6DSW - chains T and A of the 3 polymer chains in the assembly; structure by X-ray diffraction, 1.59 A resolution.

# Chain T
Molecule: 15-nt DNA strand
Sequence (15 nucleotides; each row starts with the number of its first residue):
     2 ACGTACGTGA TCGCA

# Chain A
Name: DNA polymerase I
Organism: Geobacillus stearothermophilus
Notes: EC 2.7.7.7
Reference sequence: E1C9K5 (E1C9K5_GEOSE); residues 297-876 here correspond to UniProt positions 1-580 (UniProt number = residue number - 296)
Amino-acid sequence (580 residues; row label = number of the first residue in the row):
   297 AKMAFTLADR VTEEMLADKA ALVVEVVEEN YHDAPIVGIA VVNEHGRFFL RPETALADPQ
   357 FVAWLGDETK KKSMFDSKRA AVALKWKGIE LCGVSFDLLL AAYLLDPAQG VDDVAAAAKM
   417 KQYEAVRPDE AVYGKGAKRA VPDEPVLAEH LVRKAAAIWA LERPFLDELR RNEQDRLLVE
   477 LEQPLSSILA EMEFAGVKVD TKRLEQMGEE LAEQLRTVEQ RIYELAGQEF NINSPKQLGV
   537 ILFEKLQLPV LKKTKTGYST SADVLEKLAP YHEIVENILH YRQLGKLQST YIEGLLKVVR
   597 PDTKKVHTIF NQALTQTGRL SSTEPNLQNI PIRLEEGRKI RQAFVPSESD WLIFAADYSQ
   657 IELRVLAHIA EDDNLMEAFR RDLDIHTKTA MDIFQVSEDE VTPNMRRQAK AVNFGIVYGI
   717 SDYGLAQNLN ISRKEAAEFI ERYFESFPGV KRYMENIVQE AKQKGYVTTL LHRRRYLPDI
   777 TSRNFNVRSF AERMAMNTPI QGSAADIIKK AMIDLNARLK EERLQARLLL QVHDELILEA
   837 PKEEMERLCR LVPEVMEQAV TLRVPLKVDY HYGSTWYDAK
Unresolved in the structure: 297-299
Construct notes: conflict Thr550 (Ser254 in E1C9K5)
Ion coordination: Mg2+: Asp653, Tyr654

# Chain T / chain A interface
Residue-residue contacts (60; chain T residue first):
  DA2(T) with Phe781(A), base contact
  DC3(T) with Arg729(A), base contact; Phe781(A), base contact
  DG4(T) with Asp718(A), hydrogen bond to the base; Tyr719(A), base contact; Arg729(A), hydrogen bond to the base; Phe781(A), base contact; Asn782(A), sugar contact
  DT5(T) with Ser717(A), hydrogen bond to the base; Tyr719(A), sugar contact; Gly720(A), base contact; Phe781(A), base contact; Asn782(A), hydrogen bond to the phosphate; Ser785(A), base contact; Phe786(A), sugar contact; Arg789(A), hydrogen bond to the sugar
  DA6(T) with Ala707(A), hydrogen bond to the base; Phe710(A), base contact; Gly711(A), base contact; Tyr714(A), base contact; Gly720(A), base contact; Leu721(A), base contact; Gln723(A), phosphate contact; Asn724(A), hydrogen bond to the base; Arg789(A), hydrogen bond to the phosphate
  DC7(T) with Tyr714(A), stacking on the base; Phe786(A), phosphate contact; Arg789(A), salt bridge to the phosphate; Asn793(A), sugar contact; Gln797(A), hydrogen bond to the base
  DG8(T) with Gln612(A), phosphate contact; Thr613(A), sugar contact; Arg615(A), base contact; Arg771(A), salt bridge to the phosphate; Met790(A), phosphate contact; Gln797(A), hydrogen bond to the sugar
  DT9(T) with Leu610(A), phosphate contact; Thr611(A), phosphate contact; Gln612(A), hydrogen bond to the phosphate; Ser617(A), phosphate contact
  DG10(T) with Lys582(A), base contact; Asn607(A), phosphate contact; Leu610(A), phosphate contact; Ser617(A), hydrogen bond to the phosphate; Ser618(A), sugar contact; Thr619(A), sugar contact; Asn622(A), hydrogen bond to the sugar
  DA11(T) with Lys582(A), base contact; Thr619(A), phosphate contact; Glu620(A), hydrogen bond to the phosphate
  DT12(T) with Ser585(A), phosphate contact; Thr586(A), sugar contact; Gly590(A), phosphate contact
  DC13(T) with Ser585(A), hydrogen bond to the phosphate
  DG14(T) with Asn527(A), hydrogen bond to the phosphate; Asn529(A), sugar contact; Ser530(A), hydrogen bond to the phosphate
  DC15(T) with Ser530(A), hydrogen bond to the phosphate; Lys532(A), salt bridge to the phosphate; Gln533(A), hydrogen bond to the phosphate
Other interface residues (no listed pair), chain A (47 interface residues in all): Pro531, Glu589, Lys593, Asn625, Ile716, His829

# In short
Chain T and chain A form an interface of 14 and 47 residues respectively, with 19 hydrogen bonds, 3 salt
bridges and 1 aromatic stacking contact. Among the polar pairs are DG4(T)-Asp718(A), DG4(T)-Arg729(A) and
DT5(T)-Ser717(A). Asp653(A) and Tyr654(A) form the Mg2+ site.
Chain T is a 15-nt DNA strand and chain A is DNA polymerase I (Geobacillus stearothermophilus); the structure,
Bst DNA polymerase I pre-chemistry (n) structure, was determined by X-ray diffraction (same publication as
6DSU, 6DSV, 6DSX and 6DSY).
